7CEB - chains B and C of the 4 polymer chains in the assembly; structure by X-ray diffraction, 2.89 A resolution.

# Chain B
Molecule: Integrin beta-1
From: Homo sapiens
Reference sequence: P05556 (ITB1_HUMAN); residues 1-445 here correspond to UniProt positions 21-465 (UniProt number = residue number + 20)
Chain sequence (454 residues; each row starts with the number of its first residue):
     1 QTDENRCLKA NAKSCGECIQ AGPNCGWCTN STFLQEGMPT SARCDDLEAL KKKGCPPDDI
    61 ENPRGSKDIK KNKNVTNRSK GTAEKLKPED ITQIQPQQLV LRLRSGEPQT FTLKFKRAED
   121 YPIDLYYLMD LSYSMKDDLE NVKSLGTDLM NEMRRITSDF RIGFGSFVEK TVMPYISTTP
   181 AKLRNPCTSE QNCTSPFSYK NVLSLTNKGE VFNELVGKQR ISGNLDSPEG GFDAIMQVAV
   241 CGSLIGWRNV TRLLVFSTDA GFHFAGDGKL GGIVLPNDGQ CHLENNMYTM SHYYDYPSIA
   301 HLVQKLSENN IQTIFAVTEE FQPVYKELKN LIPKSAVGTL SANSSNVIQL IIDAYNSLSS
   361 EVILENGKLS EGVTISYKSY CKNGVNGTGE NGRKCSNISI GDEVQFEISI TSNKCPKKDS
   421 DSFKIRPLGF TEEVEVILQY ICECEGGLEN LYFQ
Not modelled in the structure: 1-60, 78-85, 443-454
Sequence notes: expression tag (446-454)
Cystine bridges: Cys-187/Cys-193, Cys-241/Cys-281, Cys-381/Cys-395, Cys-415/Cys-442
Glycans and other covalent adducts: N-acetylglucosamine (NAG) linked to Asn-192, Asn-249, Asn-343, Asn-386
Metal / ion sites: Mg2+: Asp-130, Ser-132, Ser-134, Glu-229, Asp-259; Ca2+: Glu-169, Asn-224, Asp-226, Pro-228
From the paper describing this entry:
  - conformationally variable residues (side-chain flip): Asp-137, Ala-342
  - post-translational modification sites: Asn-343

# Chain C
Molecule: TS2/16 vh(s112c)-sarah
From: Mus musculus
Chain sequence (172 residues; numbered 0 to 164 plus 7 insertion-coded residues; the number before each row is that of its first residue; a row labelled like 82A-82C holds insertion residues (82A, then the next letters in order); numbering starts at 0):
     0 MDVKLVESGG GLVKPGGSLK LSCAASGFTF SSYTMSWVRQ TPEKRLEWVA TIS
   52A S
    53 GGSYTYYPDS VKGRFTISRD KAKNTLYLQM
82A-82C GSL
    83 KSEDTAMYYC TRIGYDED
100A-100C YAM
   101 DHWGQGTSVT VCSGSDYEFL KSWTVEDLQK RLLALDPMME QEIEEIRQKY QSKRQPILDA
   161 IEAK
Not modelled in the structure: 0, 113-135, 164
Cystine bridges: Cys-22/Cys-92

# Interface between chain B and chain C
Pairs across the interface (14; chain B residue first):
  Val-202(B) / Glu-99(C)
  Lys-208(B) / Tyr-58(C)
  Lys-208(B) / Asp-98(C)
  Lys-208(B) / Tyr-100A(C)
  Gly-209(B) / Tyr-58(C)
  Glu-210(B) / Tyr-56(C)
  Glu-210(B) / Tyr-58(C)  hydrogen bond
  Val-211(B) / Tyr-56(C)
  Val-211(B) / Tyr-58(C)
  Val-211(B) / Asp-98(C)
  Val-211(B) / Tyr-100A(C)
  Glu-214(B) / Ser-52A(C)  hydrogen bond
  Glu-214(B) / Tyr-56(C)  hydrogen bond
  Glu-214(B) / Asp-98(C)
Interface residues without a listed pair, chain B (10 interface residues in all): Leu-203, Leu-215, Lys-218, Asn-286
Interface residues without a listed pair, chain C (7 interface residues in all): Ser-55
Interface features reported in the paper:
  - interface residues, chain B: Lys-208(B), Val-211(B)

# Summary
10 residues of chain B and 7 residues of chain C are in contact, with 3 hydrogen bonds. Polar pairs include
Glu-210(B)/Tyr-58(C), Glu-214(B)/Ser-52A(C) and Glu-214(B)/Tyr-56(C). Covalently linked N-acetylglucosamine:
at Asn-192(B), Asn-249(B), Asn-343(B) and Asn-386(B). Asp-130(B), Ser-132(B), Ser-134(B), Glu-229(B) and
Asp-259(B) form the Mg2+ site. From the paper: interface residues Lys-208(B) and Val-211(B); a modification
site at Asn-343(B).
Chain B is Integrin beta-1 (Homo sapiens) and chain C is TS2/16 vh(s112c)-sarah (Mus musculus); the structure,
Crystal structure of alpha6beta1 integrin headpiece, was determined by X-ray diffraction (same publication as
7CEA).
